PDB entry 1LLW | X-ray diffraction, 2.70 A resolution | chain A

[Chain A]
Name: Ferredoxin-dependent glutamate synthase
Organism: Synechocystis sp. PCC 6803
Notes: EC 1.4.7.1
UniProt: P55038 (GLTS_SYNY3); residues 1-1520 here correspond to UniProt positions 37-1556 (UniProt number = residue number + 36)
Chain sequence (1520 residues; numbered 1 to 1520; the number before each row is that of its first residue):
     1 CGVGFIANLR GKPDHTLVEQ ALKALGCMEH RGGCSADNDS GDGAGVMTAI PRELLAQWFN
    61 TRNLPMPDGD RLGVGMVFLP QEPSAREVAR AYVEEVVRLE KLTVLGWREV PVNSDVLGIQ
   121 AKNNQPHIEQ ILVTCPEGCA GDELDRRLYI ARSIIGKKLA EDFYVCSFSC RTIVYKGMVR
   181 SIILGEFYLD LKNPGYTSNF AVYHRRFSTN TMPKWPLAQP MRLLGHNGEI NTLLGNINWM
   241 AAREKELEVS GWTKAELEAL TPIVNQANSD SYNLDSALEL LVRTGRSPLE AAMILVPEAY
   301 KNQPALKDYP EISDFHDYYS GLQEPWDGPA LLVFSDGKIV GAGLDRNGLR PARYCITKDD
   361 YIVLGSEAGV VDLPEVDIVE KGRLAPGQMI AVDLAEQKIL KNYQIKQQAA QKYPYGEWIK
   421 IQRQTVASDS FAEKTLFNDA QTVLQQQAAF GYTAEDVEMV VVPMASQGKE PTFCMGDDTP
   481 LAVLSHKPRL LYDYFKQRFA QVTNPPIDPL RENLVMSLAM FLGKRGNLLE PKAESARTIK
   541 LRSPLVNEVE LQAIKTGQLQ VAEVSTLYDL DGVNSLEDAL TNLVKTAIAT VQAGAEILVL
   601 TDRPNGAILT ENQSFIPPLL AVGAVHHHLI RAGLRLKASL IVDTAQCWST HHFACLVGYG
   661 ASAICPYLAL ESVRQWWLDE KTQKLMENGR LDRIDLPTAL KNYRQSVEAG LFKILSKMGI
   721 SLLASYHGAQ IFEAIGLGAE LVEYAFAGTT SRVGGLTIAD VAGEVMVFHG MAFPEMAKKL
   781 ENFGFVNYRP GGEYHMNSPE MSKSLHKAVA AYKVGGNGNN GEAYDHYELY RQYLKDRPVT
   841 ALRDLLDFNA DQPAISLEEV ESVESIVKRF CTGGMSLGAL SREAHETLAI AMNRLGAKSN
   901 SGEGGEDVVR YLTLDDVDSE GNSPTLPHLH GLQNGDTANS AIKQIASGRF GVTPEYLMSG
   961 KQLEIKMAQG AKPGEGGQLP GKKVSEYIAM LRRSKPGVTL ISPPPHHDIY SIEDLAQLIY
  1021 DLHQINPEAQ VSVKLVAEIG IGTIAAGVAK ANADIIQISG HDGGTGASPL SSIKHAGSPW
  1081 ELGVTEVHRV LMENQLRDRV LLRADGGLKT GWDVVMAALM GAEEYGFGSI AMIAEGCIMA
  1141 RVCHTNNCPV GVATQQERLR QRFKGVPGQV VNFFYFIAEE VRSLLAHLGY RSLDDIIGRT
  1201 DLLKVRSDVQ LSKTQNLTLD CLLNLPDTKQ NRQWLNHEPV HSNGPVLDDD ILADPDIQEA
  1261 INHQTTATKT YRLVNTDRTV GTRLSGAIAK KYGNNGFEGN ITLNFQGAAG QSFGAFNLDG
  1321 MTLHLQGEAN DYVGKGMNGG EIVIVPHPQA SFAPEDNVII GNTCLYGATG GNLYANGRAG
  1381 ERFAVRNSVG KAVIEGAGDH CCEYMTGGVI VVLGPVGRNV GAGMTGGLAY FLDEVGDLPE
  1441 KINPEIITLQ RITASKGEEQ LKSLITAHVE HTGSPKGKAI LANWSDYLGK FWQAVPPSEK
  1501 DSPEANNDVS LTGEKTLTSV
Not modelled in the structure: 423-438, 535-539, 813-823, 1508-1520
Construct notes: conflict Asp-578 (Thr614 in P55038), Thr-581 (Asp617 in P55038), Asn-1507 (Gly1543 in P55038)
UniProt features mapped onto this chain:
  - active site: Cys-1 (For GATase activity)
  - binding site ([3Fe-4S] cluster): Cys-1137, Cys-1143, Cys-1148
Ion coordination: 3Fe-4S cluster Fe: Cys-1137, Cys-1143, Cys-1148
Residues lining bound ligands:
  - 2-oxoglutaric acid (AKG): Ser-876, Gly-878, Ala-879, Glu-903, Gln-969, Lys-972, Gly-977, Gln-978, Leu-979, Arg-992, Thr-1065, Gly-1066, Ala-1067
  - 3Fe-4S cluster (F3S): Met-475, Cys-1137, Ile-1138, Met-1139, Ala-1140, Arg-1141, Val-1142, Cys-1143, Cys-1148, Pro-1149, Val-1150, Val-1152, Ala-1153
  - FMN (flavin mononucleotide): Met-475, Gly-873, Gly-874, Met-875, Ser-876, Ala-879, Leu-880, Gly-902, Glu-903, Gln-944, Lys-966, Gln-969, Lys-1034, Ser-1059, Asp-1062, Gly-1063, Gly-1064, Thr-1065, Gly-1066, Asp-1105, Gly-1106, Gly-1107, Leu-1108, Gly-1126, Phe-1127, Gly-1128, Ser-1129, Ile-1130, Met-1132
What the authors report for this chain:
  - catalytic residues: Cys-1 (citing earlier work)
  - contacts within the chain: Cys-1/Glu-1013 (hydrogen bond), Cys-1/Arg-31 (hydrogen bond), Asp-907/Tyr-987
  - binding site for flavin mononucleotide: Met-475
  - binding site for 3Fe-4S cluster: Met-475
  - binding site for 2-oxoglutaric acid: Lys-972, Arg-992, Thr-1065

[In short]
Ligands of chain A: flavin mononucleotide, 3Fe-4S cluster and 2-oxoglutaric acid. Cys-1137, Cys-1143 and
Cys-1148 form the 3Fe-4S cluster Fe site. Curated annotation (UniProt) lists active-site residue Cys-1 and 3
[3Fe-4S] cluster-binding residues. The paper reports the catalytic residue Cys-1; a binding site for
2-oxoglutaric acid at Lys-972, Arg-992 and Thr-1065.
Chain A is Ferredoxin-dependent glutamate synthase (Synechocystis sp. PCC 6803); the structure, Structural
studies on the synchronization of catalytic centers in glutamate synthase: complex with 2-oxoglutarate, was
determined by X-ray diffraction (same publication as 1LLZ and 1LM1).
